Entry 8UTT (electron microscopy, 3.10 A resolution); this record covers chains I and S of the 7 polymer chains in the assembly.

# Chain I
Protein: Tubulin beta-2B chain
Organism: Sus scrofa
UniProtKB: A0A287AGU7 (A0A287AGU7_PIG); numbering as in UniProt (aligned over 1-445)
Sequence (445 residues; numbered 1 to 445; the number before each row is that of its first residue):
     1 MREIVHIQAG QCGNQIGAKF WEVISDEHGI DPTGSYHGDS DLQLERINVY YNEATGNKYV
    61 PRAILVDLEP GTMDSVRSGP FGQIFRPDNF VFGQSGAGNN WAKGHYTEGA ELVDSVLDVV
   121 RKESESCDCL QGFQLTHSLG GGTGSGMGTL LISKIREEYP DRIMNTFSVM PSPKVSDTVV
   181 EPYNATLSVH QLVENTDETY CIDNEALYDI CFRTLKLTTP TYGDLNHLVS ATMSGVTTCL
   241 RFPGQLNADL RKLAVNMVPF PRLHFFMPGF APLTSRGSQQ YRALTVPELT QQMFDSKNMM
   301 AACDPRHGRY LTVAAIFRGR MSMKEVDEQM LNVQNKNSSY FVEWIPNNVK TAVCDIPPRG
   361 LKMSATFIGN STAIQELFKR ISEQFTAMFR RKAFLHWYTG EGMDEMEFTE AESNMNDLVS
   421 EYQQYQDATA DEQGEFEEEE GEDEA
Unresolved in the structure: 434-445

# Chain S
Protein: Tubulin alpha-1B chain
Organism: Sus scrofa
UniProtKB: Q2XVP4 (TBA1B_PIG); residues 1-451 here = UniProt positions 1-451
Sequence (451 residues; each row starts with the number of its first residue):
     1 MRECISIHVG QAGVQIGNAC WELYCLEHGI QPDGQMPSDK TIGGGDDSFN TFFSETGAGK
    61 HVPRAVFVDL EPTVIDEVRT GTYRQLFHPE QLITGKEDAA NNYARGHYTI GKEIIDLVLD
   121 RIRKLADQCT GLQGFLVFHS FGGGTGSGFT SLLMERLSVD YGKKSKLEFS IYPAPQVSTA
   181 VVEPYNSILT THTTLEHSDC AFMVDNEAIY DICRRNLDIE RPTYTNLNRL ISQIVSSITA
   241 SLRFDGALNV DLTEFQTNLV PYPRIHFPLA TYAPVISAEK AYHEQLSVAE ITNACFEPAN
   301 QMVKCDPRHG KYMACCLLYR GDVVPKDVNA AIATIKTKRS IQFVDWCPTG FKVGINYQPP
   361 TVVPGGDLAK VQRAVCMLSN TTAIAEAWAR LDHKFDLMYA KRAFVHWYVG EGMEEGEFSE
   421 AREDMAALEK DYEEVGVDSV EGEGEEEGEE Y
Curated features (UniProtKB/Swiss-Prot):
  - motif: Met-1 to Cys-4 (MREC motif)
  - active site: Glu-254
  - binding site (GTP): Gly-10, Gln-11, Ala-12, Gln-15, Glu-71, Ala-99, Ser-140, Gly-143, Gly-144, Thr-145, Gly-146, Thr-179, Glu-183, Asn-206, Tyr-224, Asn-228, Leu-252
  - binding site (Mg(2+)): Glu-71
  - site: Tyr-451 (Involved in polymerization)
  - modified residue: Lys-40 (N6,N6,N6-trimethyllysine), Ser-48 (Phosphoserine), Ser-232 (Phosphoserine), Tyr-282 (3'-nitrotyrosine), Arg-339 (Omega-N-methylarginine), Ser-439 (Phosphoserine), Glu-443 (5-glutamyl polyglutamate), Glu-445 (5-glutamyl polyglutamate), Tyr-451 (3'-nitrotyrosine)
  - cross-link (Glycyl lysine isopeptide (Lys-Gly)): Lys-326 (interchain with G-Cter in ubiquitin), Lys-370 (interchain with G-Cter in ubiquitin)

# How chain I and chain S interact
Residue-residue contacts (50; chain I residue first):
  Gln-11(I) / Ala-247(S)  hydrogen bond (side chain-backbone)
  Ala-97(I) / Thr-253(S)
  Gly-98(I) / Glu-254(S)
  Gly-98(I) / Thr-257(S)
  Asn-99(I) / Glu-254(S)
  Asn-99(I) / Asn-258(S)
  Asn-99(I) / Lys-352(S)
  Lys-174(I) / Lys-336(S)  hydrogen bond (backbone-side chain)
  Val-175(I) / Asn-329(S)
  Ser-176(I) / Thr-349(S)
  Asp-177(I) / Asn-329(S)
  Asp-177(I) / Phe-351(S)
  Asp-177(I) / Lys-352(S)
  Asp-177(I) / Val-353(S)
  Thr-178(I) / Thr-349(S)
  Thr-178(I) / Phe-351(S)
  Val-179(I) / Asn-258(S)  hydrogen bond (backbone-side chain)
  Val-179(I) / Cys-347(S)  hydrophobic
  Val-179(I) / Thr-349(S)  hydrogen bond (backbone-side chain)
  Val-179(I) / Phe-351(S)
  Pro-182(I) / Thr-349(S)
  Tyr-208(I) / Pro-325(S)
  Tyr-208(I) / Asn-329(S)
  Phe-212(I) / Lys-326(S)
  Thr-218(I) / Lys-326(S)
  Tyr-222(I) / Leu-248(S)
  Tyr-222(I) / Pro-325(S)  hydrophobic
  Gln-384(I) / Pro-348(S)
  Ala-387(I) / Trp-346(S)
  Met-388(I) / Trp-346(S)
  Arg-390(I) / Ser-439(S)  hydrogen bond
  Arg-391(I) / Tyr-262(S)  hydrogen bond (backbone-side chain)
  Arg-391(I) / Trp-346(S)
  Arg-391(I) / Glu-434(S)
  Arg-391(I) / Val-435(S)  hydrogen bond (side chain-backbone)
  Arg-391(I) / Val-437(S)  hydrogen bond (side chain-backbone)
  Arg-391(I) / Asp-438(S)
  Lys-392(I) / Tyr-262(S)  hydrogen bond (backbone-side chain)
  Ala-393(I) / Pro-261(S)
  Ala-393(I) / Trp-346(S)  hydrophobic
  Phe-394(I) / Thr-257(S)
  Phe-394(I) / Asn-258(S)
  Phe-394(I) / Val-260(S)
  Phe-394(I) / Pro-261(S)  hydrophobic
  His-396(I) / Val-260(S)
  His-396(I) / Pro-261(S)  hydrogen bond (side chain-backbone)
  His-396(I) / Tyr-262(S)
  His-396(I) / Pro-263(S)
  Trp-397(I) / Gln-256(S)  hydrogen bond (side chain-backbone)
  Trp-397(I) / Val-260(S)  hydrogen bond (side chain-backbone)
Other interface residues (no listed pair), chain I (31 interface residues in all): Pro-70, Ser-75, Asn-100, Val-180, Thr-219, Pro-220
Other interface residues (no listed pair), chain S (34 interface residues in all): Arg-2, Asp-245, Gly-246, Asn-249, Asp-345, Gly-350, Gly-442

# Overview
31 residues of chain I face 34 of chain S across their interface, with 12 hydrogen bonds. Polar pairs include
Gln-11(I)/Ala-247(S), Lys-174(I)/Lys-336(S) and Val-179(I)/Asn-258(S). Curated annotation (UniProt) lists
active-site residue Glu-254(S), 17 GTP-binding residues and Mg2+-binding residue Glu-71(S) on chain S.
Here chain I is Tubulin beta-2B chain and chain S is Tubulin alpha-1B chain, both from Sus scrofa. Entry 8UTT
(KIF1A[1-393] P305L mutant AMP-PNP bound two-heads-bound state in complex with a microtubule) was determined
by electron microscopy (same publication as 8UTN, 8UTO, 8UTP, 8UTQ, 8UTR, 8UTS and 4 further entries).
